PDB entry 4OJV | X-ray diffraction, 1.31 A resolution | chain A

== Chain A ==
Protein: 3', 5'-cyclic-nucleotide phosphodiesterase 1
From: Saccharomyces cerevisiae
Notes: EC 3.1.4.17
UniProtKB: P22434 (PDE1_YEAST); numbering as in UniProt (aligned over 1-369)
Sequence (369 residues; row label = number of the first residue in the row):
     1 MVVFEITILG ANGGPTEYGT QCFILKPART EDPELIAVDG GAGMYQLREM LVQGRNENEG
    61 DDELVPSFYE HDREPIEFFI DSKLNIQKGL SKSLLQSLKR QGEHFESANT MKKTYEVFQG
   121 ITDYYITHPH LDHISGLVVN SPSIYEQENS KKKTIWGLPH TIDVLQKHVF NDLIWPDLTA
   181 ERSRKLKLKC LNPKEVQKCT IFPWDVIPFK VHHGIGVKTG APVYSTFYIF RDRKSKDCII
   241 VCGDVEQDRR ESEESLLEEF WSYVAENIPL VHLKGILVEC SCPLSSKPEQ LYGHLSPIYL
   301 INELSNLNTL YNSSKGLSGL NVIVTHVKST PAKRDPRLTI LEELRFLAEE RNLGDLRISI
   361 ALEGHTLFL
Unresolved in the structure: 55-60
Ion coordination: Zn2+ site 1: His128, His130, His213, Asp244 (together with sulfate ion); Zn2+ site 2: Asp132, His133, Asp244, His326 (together with sulfate ion)
Reported in the primary citation:
  - Zn2+ coordination: His128, His130, Asp132, His133, His213, Asp244, His326
  - self-association interface (contacts with another copy of this molecule): Tyr145, Trp175, Pro176
  - catalytic residues: Asp132, His294 (proposed by the authors, not directly observed)

== In short ==
His128, His130, His213 and Asp244 coordinate Zn2+ site 1. Asp132, His133, Asp244 and His326 coordinate Zn2+
site 2. The paper reports catalytic residues Asp132 and His294; Zn2+ coordination by His128, His130 and Asp132
among others.
Chain A is 3', 5'-cyclic-nucleotide phosphodiesterase 1 (Saccharomyces cerevisiae); the structure, Crystal
structure of unliganded yeast PDE1, was determined by X-ray diffraction together with 4OJX from the same
study.
